5W6G - chains H and L of the 4 polymer chains in the assembly; structure by X-ray diffraction, 2.79 A resolution.

== Chain H ==
Molecule: 6649 antibody heavy chain
From: Homo sapiens
UniProtKB: S6B2B6 (S6B2B6_HUMAN); residues 118-230 here correspond to UniProt positions 138-250 (UniProt number = residue number + 20)
Chain sequence (230 residues; row label = number of the first residue in the row):
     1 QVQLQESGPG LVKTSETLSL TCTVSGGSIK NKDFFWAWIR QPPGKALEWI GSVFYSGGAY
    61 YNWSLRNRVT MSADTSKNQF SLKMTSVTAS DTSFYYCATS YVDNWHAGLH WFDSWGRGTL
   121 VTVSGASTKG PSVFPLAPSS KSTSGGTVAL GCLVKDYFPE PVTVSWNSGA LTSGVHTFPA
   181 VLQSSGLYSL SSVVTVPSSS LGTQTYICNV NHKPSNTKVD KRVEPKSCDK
Disordered / not traced: 226-230
Differences from the reference sequence: conflict G125 (Ser145 in S6B2B6), V148 (Ala168 in S6B2B6)
Disulfides: C22-C97, C152-C208

== Chain L ==
Molecule: 6649 antibody light chain
From: Homo sapiens
UniProtKB: Q6GMX4 (Q6GMX4_HUMAN); residues 118-218 here correspond to UniProt positions 136-236 (UniProt number = residue number + 18)
Chain sequence (218 residues; numbered 1 to 218; the number before each row is that of its first residue):
     1 QSVLTQPPSV SGAPGQRVSI SCTGTHSNIG AGFDVHWYQQ LPGTAPKLLI YANNNRPSGV
    61 PDRFSGSKSG SSASLAITGL QAEDEADYYC QSFDSILSGD LVFGGGTKLT VLGQPKGAPS
   121 VTLFPPSSEE LQANKATLVC LISDFYPGAV TVAWKADSSP VKAGVETTTP SKQSNNKYAA
   181 SSYLSLTPEQ WKSHRSYSCQ VTHEGSTVEK TVAPTECS
Disordered / not traced: 1, 216-218
Disulfides: C22-C90, C140-C199

== Interface between chain H and chain L ==
Residue-residue contacts (86; chain H residue first):
  I39(H) - F103(L)  hydrophobic
  Q41(H) - Q40(L)  hydrogen bond
  Q41(H) - Y89(L)  hydrogen bond
  K45(H) - Y89(L)  hydrogen bond (backbone-side chain)
  A46(H) - Y89(L)  hydrophobic
  A46(H) - G105(L)
  L47(H) - P46(L)  hydrophobic
  L47(H) - Y89(L)  hydrophobic
  L47(H) - F103(L)
  W49(H) - D100(L)
  W49(H) - L101(L)
  W49(H) - F103(L)
  S52(H) - L101(L)
  Y61(H) - S98(L)
  Y61(H) - D100(L)
  W63(H) - L97(L)  hydrophobic
  W63(H) - S98(L)
  W63(H) - D100(L)  hydrogen bond (backbone-side chain)
  Y96(H) - Q40(L)  hydrogen bond
  Y96(H) - A45(L)  hydrophobic
  Y96(H) - P46(L)
  W105(H) - F93(L)
  W105(H) - G99(L)  hydrogen bond (side chain-backbone)
  W105(H) - L101(L)  hydrophobic
  H106(H) - F33(L)
  H106(H) - S98(L)
  A107(H) - F33(L)
  G108(H) - F33(L)
  G108(H) - D34(L)
  G108(H) - F93(L)
  L109(H) - D34(L)
  L109(H) - H36(L)
  H110(H) - H36(L)  hydrogen bond (backbone-side chain)
  H110(H) - Q91(L)  hydrogen bond (backbone-side chain)
  H110(H) - F93(L)
  H110(H) - L101(L)
  W111(H) - H36(L)
  W111(H) - Y38(L)
  W111(H) - L48(L)
  W111(H) - Y51(L)  hydrophobic
  W111(H) - Q91(L)
  F112(H) - Y38(L)  hydrogen bond (backbone-side chain)
  F112(H) - L48(L)
  F112(H) - Q91(L)
  F112(H) - L101(L)  hydrophobic
  F112(H) - F103(L)  hydrophobic
  D113(H) - L48(L)
  W115(H) - Y38(L)  hydrophobic
  W115(H) - P46(L)  hydrophobic
  G116(H) - A45(L)
  R117(H) - A45(L)
  V133(H) - E129(L)
  F134(H) - S127(L)
  F134(H) - E129(L)
  F134(H) - E130(L)
  P135(H) - S127(L)
  P135(H) - E129(L)
  L136(H) - F124(L)  hydrophobic
  K141(H) - T215(L)  hydrogen bond (side chain-backbone)
  A149(H) - F124(L)
  L150(H) - F124(L)  hydrophobic
  L153(H) - V139(L)  hydrophobic
  L153(H) - Y183(L)  hydrophobic
  K155(H) - E130(L)  salt bridge
  K155(H) - K135(L)
  K155(H) - T137(L)  hydrogen bond
  H176(H) - S143(L)
  H176(H) - Q173(L)  hydrogen bond
  F178(H) - L141(L)  hydrophobic
  F178(H) - I142(L)
  F178(H) - S143(L)
  F178(H) - A180(L)
  P179(H) - S171(L)
  P179(H) - S181(L)  hydrogen bond (backbone-side chain)
  A180(H) - T168(L)
  V181(H) - T168(L)
  V181(H) - Y183(L)  hydrophobic
  Q183(H) - E166(L)
  S184(H) - E166(L)  hydrogen bond (backbone-side chain)
  S189(H) - Y183(L)
  L190(H) - Y183(L)
  S191(H) - V139(L)
  S191(H) - L141(L)
  S191(H) - Y183(L)  hydrogen bond
  V193(H) - L141(L)  hydrophobic
  K221(H) - E129(L)  salt bridge
Also at the interface, not in a pair above, chain H (48 interface residues in all): E48, N62, A137, G151, L182
Also at the interface, not in a pair above, chain L (45 interface residues in all): S2, T44, A52, G104, T122, A133, T167, A179

== Summary ==
48 residues of chain H and 45 residues of chain L are in contact, with 15 hydrogen bonds and 2 salt bridges.
Polar contacts include K155(H)-E130(L), K221(H)-E129(L) and Q41(H)-Q40(L).
Here chain H is 6649 antibody heavy chain and chain L is 6649 antibody light chain, both from Homo sapiens.
Entry 5W6G (Human antibody 6649 in complex with influenza hemagglutinin H1 Solomon Islands) was determined by
X-ray diffraction.
